PDB entry 3DF9 | X-ray diffraction, 1.95 A resolution | chains A and B

# Chain A (and B)
Name: MTA/SAH nucleosidase
Organism: Escherichia coli
Notes: EC 3.2.2.9; chain B of this document is another copy of the same molecule, construct and numbering; everything in this record applies to it too
Reference sequence: P0AF14 (MTNN_ECO57); numbering as in UniProt (aligned over 1-232)
Amino-acid sequence (242 residues; row label = number of the first residue in the row; numbers below 1 keep their minus sign (Phe-9 is residue -9)):
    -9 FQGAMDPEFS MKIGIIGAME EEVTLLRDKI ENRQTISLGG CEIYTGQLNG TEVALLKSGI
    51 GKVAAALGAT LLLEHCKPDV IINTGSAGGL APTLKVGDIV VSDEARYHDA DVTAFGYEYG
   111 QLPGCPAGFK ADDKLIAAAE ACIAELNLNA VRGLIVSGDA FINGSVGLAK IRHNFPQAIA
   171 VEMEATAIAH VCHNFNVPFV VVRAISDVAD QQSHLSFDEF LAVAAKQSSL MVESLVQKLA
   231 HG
Not modelled in the structure: -9 to -2 (chain B: -9 to 0)
Construct notes: expression tag (-9 to 0)
UniProt features mapped onto this chain:
  - active site: Glu12 (Proton acceptor), Asp197 (Proton donor)
  - binding site (substrate): Gly78, Ile152, Met173, Glu174
Residues lining bound ligands:
  - BnT-DADMeImmA (DF9; (3R,4S)-1-[(4-amino-5H-pyrrolo[3,2-d]pyrimidin-7-yl)methyl]-4-[(benzylsulfanyl)methyl]pyrrolidin-3-ol), molecule 1: Ala8, Met9, Glu12, Ile50, Ser76, Ala77, Gly78, Ala150, Phe151, Ile152, Val171, Glu172, Met173, Glu174, Arg193, Ser196, Asp197, Ala199, Ser203, Phe207
  - BnT-DADMeImmA (DF9), molecule 2: Val102, Phe105, Tyr107, Pro113

# Interface between chain A and chain B
Contacting residue pairs (58; chain A residue first):
  Gly29(A) - Asn184(B)  hydrogen bond (backbone-side chain)
  Gly29(A) - Phe185(B)
  Lys52(A) - Val53(B)
  Lys52(A) - Asp149(B)  salt bridge
  Val53(A) - Lys52(B)
  Val53(A) - Ala56(B)  hydrophobic
  Val53(A) - Tyr97(B)
  Val53(A) - Ala177(B)  hydrophobic
  Val53(A) - His180(B)
  Ala56(A) - Val53(B)  hydrophobic
  Ala56(A) - Ala56(B)  hydrophobic
  Leu57(A) - Thr60(B)
  Leu57(A) - Asn184(B)
  Thr60(A) - Leu57(B)
  Thr60(A) - Thr60(B)
  Thr60(A) - Leu61(B)
  Leu61(A) - Thr60(B)
  Leu61(A) - Glu64(B)
  Glu64(A) - Leu28(B)
  Glu64(A) - Leu61(B)
  Glu64(A) - His65(B)  salt bridge
  His65(A) - Glu64(B)  salt bridge
  Tyr97(A) - Val53(B)
  Asp99(A) - Asp149(B)
  Ala100(A) - Asp149(B)
  Asp101(A) - Asp149(B)  hydrogen bond (backbone-backbone)
  Asp101(A) - Ala150(B)
  Asp101(A) - Phe151(B)  hydrogen bond (backbone-backbone)
  Val102(A) - Met173(B)  hydrophobic
  Ala104(A) - His204(B)  hydrogen bond (backbone-side chain)
  Phe105(A) - Phe151(B)  hydrophobic
  Phe105(A) - His204(B)
  Phe105(A) - Phe207(B)  hydrophobic
  Phe105(A) - Asp208(B)
  Leu112(A) - Asp149(B)
  Pro113(A) - Ile50(B)  hydrophobic
  Asp149(A) - Lys52(B)  salt bridge
  Asp149(A) - Asp99(B)
  Asp149(A) - Ala100(B)
  Asp149(A) - Asp101(B)  hydrogen bond (backbone-backbone)
  Asp149(A) - Leu112(B)
  Ala150(A) - Asp101(B)
  Phe151(A) - Asp101(B)  hydrogen bond (backbone-backbone)
  Phe151(A) - Val102(B)  hydrophobic
  Phe151(A) - Phe105(B)  hydrophobic
  Met173(A) - Val102(B)  hydrophobic
  Ala177(A) - Val53(B)  hydrophobic
  His180(A) - Val53(B)
  His180(A) - Ala54(B)
  Asn184(A) - Gly29(B)
  Asn184(A) - Gly30(B)
  Asn184(A) - Leu57(B)
  Phe185(A) - Leu28(B)  hydrophobic
  Phe185(A) - Gly29(B)
  His204(A) - Ala104(B)  hydrogen bond (side chain-backbone)
  His204(A) - Phe105(B)
  Phe207(A) - Phe105(B)  hydrophobic
  Asp208(A) - Phe105(B)
Other interface residues (no listed pair), chain A (35 interface residues in all): Gly30, Ile50, Gly51, Ala54, Asn153, Val181
Other interface residues (no listed pair), chain B (35 interface residues in all): Pro113, Asn153, Val181

# In short
The chain A/chain B interface involves 35 residues from each chain; the contacts include 7 hydrogen bonds and
4 salt bridges. Polar contacts include Lys52(A)-Asp149(B), Glu64(A)-His65(B) and Gly29(A)-Asn184(B). Chain A
binds BnT-DADMeImmA.
Both chains are MTA/SAH nucleosidase (Escherichia coli). Entry 3DF9 (Crystal structure of E. coli MTA/SAH
nucleosidase in complex with BnT-DADMeImmA) was determined by X-ray diffraction together with 3BL6 from the
same study.
